7YWE - chains A and C of the 3 polymer chains in the assembly; structure by X-ray diffraction, 2.15 A resolution.

[Chain A (and C)]
Molecule: Dirigent protein
Organism: Oryza sativa
Notes: chain C of this document is another copy of the same molecule, construct and numbering; everything in this record applies to it too
UniProtKB: Q306J3 (Q306J3_ORYSJ); residue numbers follow UniProt; this construct covers 5-159
Sequence (161 residues; each row starts with the number of its first residue; numbers below 1 keep their minus sign (Gly-1 is residue -1)):
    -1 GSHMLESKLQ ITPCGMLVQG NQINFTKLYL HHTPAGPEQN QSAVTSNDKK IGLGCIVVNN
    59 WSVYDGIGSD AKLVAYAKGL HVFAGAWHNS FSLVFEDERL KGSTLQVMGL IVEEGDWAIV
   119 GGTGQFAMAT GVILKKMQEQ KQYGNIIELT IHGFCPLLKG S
Unresolved in the structure: -1 to 18, 157-159 (chain C: -1 to 14, 157-159)
Sequence notes: expression tag (-1 to 4); engineered mutation Ile49 (Thr in Q306J3)

[Interface between chain A and chain C]
Contacting residue pairs (45; chain A residue first):
  Thr43(A) with Val42(C)
  Asp46(A) with Ser40(C), hydrogen bond
  Ile49(A) with Gln37(C); Gln39(C)
  Leu51(A) with Ser40(C); Val56(C); Asn58(C)
  Gly52(A) with Val42(C); Val56(C)
  Ile54(A) with Val42(C), hydrophobic; Ile54(C), hydrophobic
  Val80(A) with Gly77(C); Leu78(C), hydrophobic
  Phe81(A) with Val56(C)
  Ala82(A) with Val56(C), hydrophobic; Asn57(C); Asn58(C); Lys76(C), hydrogen bond (backbone-side chain)
  Gly83(A) with Lys76(C)
  Ala84(A) with Lys76(C)
  His86(A) with Lys76(C); Gly77(C); Ser88(C), hydrogen bond; Phe89(C); Ser90(C), hydrogen bond; Gln104(C)
  Met106(A) with Ser88(C); Gln104(C), hydrogen bond; Met106(C), hydrophobic; Val118(C), hydrophobic
  Gly107(A) with Ser90(C); Gln104(C)
  Leu108(A) with Ser90(C)
  Asp114(A) with Thr121(C); Gly122(C)
  Trp115(A) with Thr121(C)
  Ala116(A) with Gln104(C); Gly120(C); Thr121(C)
  Val118(A) with Val118(C)
  Thr128(A) with Met126(C)
  Gly129(A) with Met126(C)
  Val130(A) with Gly120(C); Ala125(C), hydrophobic
  Phe152(A) with Met126(C), hydrophobic
Also at the interface, not in a pair above, chain A (24 interface residues in all): Ser44
Also at the interface, not in a pair above, chain C (26 interface residues in all): Asn38, Thr43, Val92, Gly119

[Summary]
Chain A and chain C form an interface of 24 and 26 residues respectively, with 5 hydrogen bonds. Polar pairs
include Asp46(A)-Ser40(C), Ala82(A)-Lys76(C) and His86(A)-Ser88(C).
Both chains are Dirigent protein (Oryza sativa). Entry 7YWE (Monocot chimeric jacalin JAC1 from Oryza sativa:
dirigent domain (crystal form 2)) was determined by X-ray diffraction, deposited together with 7R5Z, 7YWF,
7YWG and 7YWW.
